6Y42 - chains A and B of the 4 polymer chains in the assembly; structure by X-ray diffraction, 4.30 A resolution (low resolution: residue-level contacts below are approximate; hydrogen-bond / salt-bridge calls are withheld).

[Chain A (and B)]
Name: Rrf2 family transcriptional regulator
From: Streptomyces venezuelae (strain ATCC 10712 / CBS 650.69 / DSM 40230 / JCM 4526 / NBRC 13096 / PD 04745)
Notes: chain B of this document is another copy of the same molecule, construct and numbering; everything in this record applies to it too
UniProtKB: F2RGC9 (F2RGC9_STRVP); numbering as in UniProt (aligned over 1-160)
Sequence (166 residues; numbered 1 to 166; the number before each row is that of its first residue):
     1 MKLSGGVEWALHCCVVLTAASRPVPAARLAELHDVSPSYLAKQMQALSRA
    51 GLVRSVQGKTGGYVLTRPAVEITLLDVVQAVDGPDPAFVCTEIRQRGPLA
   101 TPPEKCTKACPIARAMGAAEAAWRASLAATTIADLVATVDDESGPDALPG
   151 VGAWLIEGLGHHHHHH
Disordered / not traced: 1, 161-166
Differences from the reference sequence: expression tag (161-166)
Bound ions: 2Fe-2S cluster Fe site 1: Glu-8, His-12 (shared with Cys-90(B), Cys-110(B) of chain B); 2Fe-2S cluster Fe site 2: Cys-90, Cys-110 (shared with Glu-8(B), His-12(B) of chain B)
Ligand contacts: 2Fe-2S cluster (FES): Cys-90, Thr-91, Glu-92, Ile-93, Arg-94, Cys-110, Ile-112, Ala-113
Reported in the primary citation:
  - binding site for the 39-nt DNA strand: Ser-36 to Ser-48
  - conformationally variable residues (side-chain flip): Trp-9, His-33, Tyr-39
  - mutagenesis - H33A: unchanged binding to oxidized form
  - mutagenesis - H33A: increased binding to reduced form

[Interface between chain A and chain B]
Residue-residue contacts (62):
  Lys-2(A) / Lys-2(B)
  Lys-2(A) / Asp-82(B)
  Lys-2(A) / Gly-83(B)
  Lys-2(A) / Asp-85(B)
  Leu-3(A) / Lys-2(B)
  Leu-3(A) / Ala-87(B)
  Glu-8(A) / Phe-88(B)
  Glu-8(A) / Val-89(B)
  Glu-8(A) / Cys-90(B)
  Glu-8(A) / Thr-91(B)
  Glu-8(A) / Ile-93(B)
  Leu-11(A) / Ile-112(B)
  His-12(A) / Ile-93(B)
  His-12(A) / Cys-110(B)
  His-12(A) / Ile-112(B)
  Glu-31(A) / Pro-98(B)
  His-33(A) / Ile-93(B)
  Leu-74(A) / Ala-115(B)
  Ala-87(A) / Leu-3(B)
  Phe-88(A) / Leu-3(B)
  Phe-88(A) / Glu-8(B)
  Val-89(A) / Glu-8(B)
  Cys-90(A) / Glu-8(B)
  Thr-91(A) / Glu-8(B)
  Glu-92(A) / Glu-8(B)
  Ile-93(A) / Glu-8(B)
  Ile-93(A) / His-12(B)
  Ile-93(A) / His-33(B)
  Arg-96(A) / Leu-32(B)
  Arg-96(A) / His-33(B)
  Arg-96(A) / Asp-34(B)
  Gly-97(A) / Glu-31(B)
  Gly-97(A) / Leu-32(B)
  Pro-98(A) / Glu-31(B)
  Pro-98(A) / Trp-154(B)
  Leu-99(A) / Val-151(B)
  Lys-105(A) / Glu-142(B)
  Lys-108(A) / Glu-142(B)
  Cys-110(A) / His-12(B)
  Ile-112(A) / Leu-11(B)
  Ile-112(A) / His-12(B)
  Arg-114(A) / Glu-142(B)
  Met-116(A) / Leu-11(B)
  Met-116(A) / Leu-127(B)
  Ala-119(A) / Trp-123(B)
  Ala-119(A) / Ser-126(B)
  Ala-119(A) / Leu-127(B)
  Ala-122(A) / Ser-126(B)
  Trp-123(A) / Ala-119(B)
  Trp-123(A) / Glu-120(B)
  Trp-123(A) / Trp-123(B)
  Ser-126(A) / Ala-118(B)
  Ser-126(A) / Ala-119(B)
  Leu-127(A) / Met-116(B)
  Leu-127(A) / Ala-119(B)
  Leu-135(A) / Pro-111(B)
  Leu-135(A) / Ile-112(B)
  Thr-138(A) / Pro-111(B)
  Val-139(A) / Pro-111(B)
  Glu-142(A) / Arg-114(B)
  Val-151(A) / Leu-99(B)
  Trp-154(A) / Leu-99(B)
Also at the interface, not in a pair above, chain A (47 interface residues in all): Ser-4, Val-7, Trp-9, Val-15, Leu-32, Asp-34, Pro-111, Ala-115, Glu-120, Thr-130, Ser-143
Also at the interface, not in a pair above, chain B (46 interface residues in all): Val-7, Trp-9, Val-15, Leu-74, Glu-92, Arg-96, Gly-97, Lys-105, Ala-122, Leu-135, Thr-138

[Overview]
47 residues of chain A face 46 of chain B across their interface. Chain A binds 2Fe-2S cluster. Glu-8(A) and
His-12(A) form the 2Fe-2S cluster Fe site 1. The paper reports a binding site for the 39-nt DNA strand at
Ser-36(A); H33A of chain A increases binding to reduced form.
Chain A and chain B are both Rrf2 family transcriptional regulator (Streptomyces venezuelae (strain ATCC 10712
/ CBS 650.69 / DSM 40230 / JCM 4526 / NBRC 13096 / PD 04745)); the structure, Crystal Structure of RsrR
complexed to a 39 basepair DNA fragment of the rsrR promoter, was determined by X-ray diffraction, deposited
together with 6Y45.
